PDB entry 7Q04 | X-ray diffraction, 2.28 A resolution | chains B and C of the 7 polymer chains in the assembly

Chain B (and C):
Molecule: Terephthalate 1,2-dioxygenase, terminal oxygenase component subunit beta 1
From: Comamonas sp
Notes: EC 1.14.12.15; chain C of this document is another copy of the same molecule, construct and numbering; everything in this record applies to it too
Reference sequence: Q3C1E2 (TPDB1_COMSP); numbering as in UniProt (aligned over 1-154)
Chain sequence (154 residues; row label = number of the first residue in the row):
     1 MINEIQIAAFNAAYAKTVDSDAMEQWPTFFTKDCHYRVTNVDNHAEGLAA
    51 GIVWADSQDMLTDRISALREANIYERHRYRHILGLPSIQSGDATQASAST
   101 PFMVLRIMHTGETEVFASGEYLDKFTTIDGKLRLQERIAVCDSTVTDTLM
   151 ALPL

Interface between chain B and chain C:
Residue-residue contacts (19):
  Ala-9(B) / Leu-85(C)  hydrophobic
  Ala-12(B) / Leu-85(C)  hydrophobic
  Lys-16(B) / Ser-87(C)  hydrogen bond
  Lys-16(B) / Gln-89(C)  hydrogen bond
  Lys-16(B) / Ser-99(C)  hydrogen bond
  Arg-78(B) / Val-41(C)
  Arg-80(B) / Ser-118(C)
  Arg-80(B) / Gly-119(C)  hydrogen bond (side chain-backbone)
  Arg-80(B) / Asp-142(C)  salt bridge
  Ile-82(B) / Ile-82(C)  hydrophobic
  Met-103(B) / Met-103(C)  hydrophobic
  Leu-105(B) / Ser-118(C)
  Ile-107(B) / Ser-118(C)
  Ile-107(B) / Asp-142(C)
  Ile-107(B) / Ser-143(C)
  Thr-110(B) / Val-145(C)
  Gly-111(B) / Ser-143(C)  hydrogen bond (backbone-side chain)
  Gly-111(B) / Val-145(C)
  Thr-113(B) / Val-115(C)
Interface residues without a listed pair, chain B (14 interface residues in all): Ala-8, His-109
Interface residues without a listed pair, chain C (17 interface residues in all): Pro-101, Phe-102, Glu-120, Thr-144

Overview:
14 residues of chain B and 17 residues of chain C are in contact, with 5 hydrogen bonds and 1 salt bridge.
Polar contacts include Arg-80(B)/Asp-142(C), Lys-16(B)/Ser-87(C) and Lys-16(B)/Gln-89(C).
Chain B and chain C are both Terephthalate 1,2-dioxygenase, terminal oxygenase component subunit beta 1
(Comamonas sp); the structure, Crystal structure of TPADO in a substrate-free state, was determined by X-ray
diffraction, deposited together with 7Q05 and 7Q06.
